2G7Q - chain A; structure by X-ray diffraction, 2.41 A resolution.

== Chain A ==
Name: Botulinum neurotoxin type A
From: Clostridium botulinum
Notes: EC 3.4.24.69; fragment: Light Chain A, residues 2-425
UniProtKB: Q45894 (BXA2_CLOBO); residues 2-425 here = UniProt positions 2-425
Amino-acid sequence (425 residues; row label = number of the first residue in the row):
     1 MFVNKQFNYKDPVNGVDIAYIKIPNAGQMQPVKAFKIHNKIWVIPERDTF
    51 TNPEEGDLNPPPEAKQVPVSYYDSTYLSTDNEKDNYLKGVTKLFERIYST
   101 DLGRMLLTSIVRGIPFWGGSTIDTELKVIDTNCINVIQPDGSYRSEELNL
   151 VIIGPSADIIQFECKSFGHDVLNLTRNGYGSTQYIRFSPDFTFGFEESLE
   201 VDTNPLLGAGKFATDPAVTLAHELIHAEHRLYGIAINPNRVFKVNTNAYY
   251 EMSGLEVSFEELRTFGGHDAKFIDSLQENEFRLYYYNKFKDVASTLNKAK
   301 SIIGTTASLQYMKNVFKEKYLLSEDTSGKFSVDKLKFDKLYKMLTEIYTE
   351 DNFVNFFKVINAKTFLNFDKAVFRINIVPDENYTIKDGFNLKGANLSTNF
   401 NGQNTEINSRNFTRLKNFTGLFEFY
Unresolved in the structure: 65-68, 252-253, 418-425
Sequence notes: initiating methionine (1); engineered mutation A362 (Arg in Q45894), F365 (Tyr in Q45894)
Ion coordination: Zn2+: H222, H226, E261 (together with N-hydroxy-L-argininamide)
Ligand contacts: N-hydroxy-L-argininamide (AHL): I160, Q161, F162, E163, F193, H222, E223, H226, E261, D369

== Overview ==
Ligands of chain A: N-hydroxy-L-argininamide. H222, H226 and E261 form the Zn2+ site.
Chain A is Botulinum neurotoxin type A (Clostridium botulinum); the structure, Structure of the Light Chain of
Botulinum Neurotoxin Serotype A Bound to Small Molecule Inhibitors, was determined by X-ray diffraction (same
publication as 2G7K and 2G7P).
